Entry 6H5I (electron microscopy, 3.90 A resolution); this record covers chains Ai and Aw of the 26 polymer chains in the assembly.

[Chain Ai (and Aw)]
Name: Ferritin heavy chain
Source organism: Homo sapiens
Notes: EC 1.16.3.1; chain Aw of this document is another copy of the same molecule, construct and numbering; everything in this record applies to it too
UniProt: P02794 (FRIH_HUMAN); residues 5-176 here correspond to UniProt positions 6-177 (UniProt number = residue number + 1)
Sequence (172 residues; numbered 5 to 176; the number before each row is that of its first residue):
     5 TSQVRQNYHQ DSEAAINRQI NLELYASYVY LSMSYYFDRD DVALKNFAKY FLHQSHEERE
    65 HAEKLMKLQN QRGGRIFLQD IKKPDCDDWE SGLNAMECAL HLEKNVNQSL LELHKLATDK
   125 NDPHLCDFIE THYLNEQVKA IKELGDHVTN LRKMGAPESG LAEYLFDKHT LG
What the authors report for this chain:
  - mutagenesis - Q14A/D15A/R22A, F81A/Q83A: decreased binding to Transferrin receptor protein 1
  - mutagenesis - Q14A/D15A/R22A/F81A/Q83A: abolished binding to Transferrin receptor protein 1

[Interface between chain Ai and chain Aw]
Pairs across the interface (48; chain Ai residue first):
  S6(Ai) - D44(Aw)
  Q7(Ai) - D44(Aw)
  V8(Ai) - D44(Aw)
  L28(Ai) - Y32(Aw)  hydrophobic
  S31(Ai) - R63(Aw)
  Y32(Ai) - L28(Aw)  hydrophobic
  Y32(Ai) - L82(Aw)
  Y32(Ai) - Q83(Aw)  hydrogen bond (side chain-backbone)
  Y32(Ai) - I85(Aw)  hydrophobic
  S36(Ai) - L82(Aw)
  Y39(Ai) - E67(Aw)  hydrogen bond (side chain-backbone)
  Y39(Ai) - M70(Aw)  hydrophobic
  Y39(Ai) - N74(Aw)  hydrogen bond (backbone-side chain)
  D42(Ai) - N74(Aw)
  R43(Ai) - N74(Aw)
  R43(Ai) - R79(Aw)
  D44(Ai) - S6(Aw)  hydrogen bond
  D44(Ai) - Q7(Aw)
  D44(Ai) - V8(Aw)
  D44(Ai) - R79(Aw)  salt bridge
  L56(Ai) - E67(Aw)
  S59(Ai) - R63(Aw)  hydrogen bond
  H60(Ai) - E67(Aw)  salt bridge
  R63(Ai) - S31(Aw)
  R63(Ai) - S59(Aw)  hydrogen bond
  R63(Ai) - R63(Aw)
  E67(Ai) - Y39(Aw)
  E67(Ai) - L56(Aw)
  E67(Ai) - H60(Aw)  salt bridge
  M70(Ai) - Y39(Aw)  hydrophobic
  N74(Ai) - Y39(Aw)  hydrogen bond (side chain-backbone)
  N74(Ai) - D42(Aw)
  N74(Ai) - R43(Aw)
  R79(Ai) - R43(Aw)
  I80(Ai) - Y39(Aw)
  L82(Ai) - Y32(Aw)
  L82(Ai) - S36(Aw)
  Q83(Ai) - Y32(Aw)  hydrogen bond (backbone-side chain)
  D84(Ai) - I85(Aw)
  D84(Ai) - K86(Aw)
  D84(Ai) - K87(Aw)  hydrogen bond (side chain-backbone)
  I85(Ai) - Y32(Aw)  hydrophobic
  I85(Ai) - D84(Aw)
  I85(Ai) - I85(Aw)  hydrogen bond (backbone-backbone)
  K86(Ai) - D84(Aw)
  K87(Ai) - L82(Aw)
  K87(Ai) - D84(Aw)  hydrogen bond (backbone-side chain)
  D91(Ai) - I80(Aw)
Also at the interface, not in a pair above, chain Ai (30 interface residues in all): L35, D45, P88
Also at the interface, not in a pair above, chain Aw (29 interface residues in all): L35, G77, P88

[In short]
The interface between chain Ai and chain Aw involves 30 residues on one side and 29 on the other, with 11
hydrogen bonds and 3 salt bridges. Among the polar pairs are D44(Ai)-R79(Aw), H60(Ai)-E67(Aw) and
Y32(Ai)-Q83(Aw). The paper reports that Q14A/D15A/R22A and F81A/Q83A of chain Ai reduce binding to Transferrin
receptor protein 1; Q14A/D15A/R22A/F81A/Q83A of chain Ai abolish binding to Transferrin receptor protein 1.
Both chains are Ferritin heavy chain (Homo sapiens). Entry 6H5I (Single Particle Cryo-EM map of human
Transferrin receptor 1 - H-Ferritin complex) was determined by electron microscopy (same publication as 6GSR).
